Entry 9M2R (electron microscopy, 2.20 A resolution); this record covers chains A and U of the 24 polymer chains in the assembly.

== Chain A (and U) ==
Protein: Imidazoleglycerol-phosphate dehydratase
Organism: Mycobacterium tuberculosis
Notes: EC 4.2.1.19; chain U of this document is another copy of the same molecule, construct and numbering; everything in this record applies to it too
UniProtKB: P9WML9 (HIS7_MYCTU); residues 2-210 here = UniProt positions 2-210
Sequence (216 residues; each row starts with the number of its first residue; numbers below 1 keep their minus sign (Met-5 is residue -5)):
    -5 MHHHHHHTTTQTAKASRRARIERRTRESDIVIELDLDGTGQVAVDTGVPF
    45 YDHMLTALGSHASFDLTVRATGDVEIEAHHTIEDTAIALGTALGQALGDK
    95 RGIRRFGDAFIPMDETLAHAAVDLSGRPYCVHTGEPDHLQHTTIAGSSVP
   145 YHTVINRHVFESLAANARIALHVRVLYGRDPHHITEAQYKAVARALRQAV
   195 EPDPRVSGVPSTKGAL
Disordered / not traced: -5 to 9, 200-210
Construct notes: initiating methionine (-5); expression tag (-4 to 1)
UniProt features mapped onto this chain:
  - binding site (substrate): Glu21, His47 to His55, His73 to Glu77, Arg99, Arg121, His176 to Lys184, Ser205 to Lys207
  - binding site (Mn(2+)): His47, His73, His74, Glu77, His152, His176, His177, Glu180
Bound ions: Mn2+ site 1: His47, His176, Glu180 (shared with 1 residue of chain B); Mn2+ site 2: His73, Glu77, His152 (shared with 1 residue of chain D); Mn2+ site 3: His74 (shared with 3 residues of chain D); Mn2+ site 4: His177 (shared with 3 residues of chain B)

== How chain A and chain U interact ==
Pairs across the interface - 5 pairs, chain A then chain U:
  Arg17(A) - Arg121(U)
  Arg121(A) - Arg17(U)
  Tyr123(A) - Glu155(U)  hydrogen bond
  Glu155(A) - Tyr123(U)  hydrogen bond
  Arg162(A) - Arg162(U)
Other interface residues (no listed pair), chain A (6 interface residues in all): Glu77
Other interface residues (no listed pair), chain U (6 interface residues in all): Glu77

== Overview ==
Chain A and chain U each contribute 6 residues to their interface; the contacts include 2 hydrogen bonds. The
hydrogen-bonded pair is Tyr123(A)-Glu155(U). His47(A), His176(A) and Glu180(A) form the Mn2+ site 1. From
UniProt: 29 substrate-binding residues and 8 Mn2+-binding residues on chain A.
Chain A and chain U are both Imidazoleglycerol-phosphate dehydratase (Mycobacterium tuberculosis); the
structure, Imidazole glycerol phosphate dehydratase from Mycobacterium tuberculosis, apo structure, was
determined by electron microscopy, deposited together with 9M2P and 9M2Q.
